1Q0L - chain A; structure by X-ray diffraction, 2.65 A resolution.

Chain A:
Protein: 1-deoxy-D-xylulose 5-phosphate reductoisomerase
Source organism: Escherichia coli
Notes: EC 1.1.1.267
UniProt: P45568 (DXR_ECOLI); residue numbers follow UniProt; this construct covers 1-398
Chain sequence (406 residues; each row starts with the number of its first residue; numbers below 1 keep their minus sign (His-7 is residue -7)):
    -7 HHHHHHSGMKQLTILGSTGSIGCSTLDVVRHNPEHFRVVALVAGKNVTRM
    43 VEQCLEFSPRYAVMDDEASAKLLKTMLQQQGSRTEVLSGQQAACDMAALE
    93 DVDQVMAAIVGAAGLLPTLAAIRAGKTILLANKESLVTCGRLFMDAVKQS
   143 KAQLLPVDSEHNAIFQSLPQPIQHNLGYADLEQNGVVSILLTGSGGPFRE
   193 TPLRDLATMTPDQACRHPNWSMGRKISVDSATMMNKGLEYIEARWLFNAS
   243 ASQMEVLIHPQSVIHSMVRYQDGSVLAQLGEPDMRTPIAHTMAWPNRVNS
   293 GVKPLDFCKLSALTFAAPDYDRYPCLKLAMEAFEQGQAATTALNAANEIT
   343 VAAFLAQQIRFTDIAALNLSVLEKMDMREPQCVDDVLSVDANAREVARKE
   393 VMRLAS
Unresolved in the structure: -7 to 0
Sequence notes: expression tag (-7 to 0)
Ligand contacts:
  - fosmidomycin (FOM; 3-[formyl(hydroxy)amino]propylphosphonic acid): Lys125, Asp150, Ser151, Glu152, Thr184, Gly185, Ser186, Gly187, Gly188, His209, Trp212, Met214, Ile218, Ser222, Asn227, Lys228, Glu231, Met276
  - NADPH (NDP; NADPH dihydro-nicotinamide-adenine-dinucleotide phosphate): Gly8, Ser9, Thr10, Gly11, Ser12, Ile13, Val34, Ala35, Gly36, Lys37, Asn38, Asp57, Ala100, Ile101, Val102, Gly103, Ala105, Ala123, Asn124, Lys125, Glu126, Asp150, Met214, Gly215, Ile218, Met276
Curated features (UniProtKB/Swiss-Prot):
  - binding site (NADPH): Thr10, Gly11, Ser12, Ile13, Gly36, Lys37, Asn38, Asn124, Glu126, Gly215
  - binding site (1-deoxy-D-xylulose 5-phosphate): Lys125, Ser151, Glu152, Ser186, His209, Ser222, Asn227, Lys228, Glu231
  - binding site (Mn(2+)): Asp150, Glu152, Glu231
  - mutagenesis: Gly14 (G14D: Loss of solubility and activity), His153 (H153Q: Increase in KM for substrate. Reduces activity 35-fold), His209 (H209Q: Increase in KM for substrate. Reduces activity 5000-fold), Glu231 (E231K: No effect on KM for substrate. Reduces activity by over 99.9%), His257 (H257Q: Strong increase in KM for substrate. Loss of activity)

In short:
Bound to chain A: fosmidomycin and NADPH. UniProt lists 10 NADPH-binding residues, 9 residues binding
1-deoxy-D-xylulose 5-phosphate, 3 Mn2+-binding residues and 5 mutagenesis sites.
Chain A is 1-deoxy-D-xylulose 5-phosphate reductoisomerase (Escherichia coli); the structure, Crystal
structure of DXR in complex with fosmidomycin, was determined by X-ray diffraction, deposited together with
1Q0H and 1Q0Q.
